PDB entry 6W6H | electron microscopy, 3.30 A resolution | chains B and N of the 7 polymer chains in the assembly

== Chain B ==
Protein: Chaperone protein ClpB
Source organism: Mycobacterium tuberculosis
Reference sequence: P9WPD0 (CLPB_MYCTO); residues 1-848 here = UniProt positions 1-848
Chain sequence (848 residues; numbered 1 to 848; the number before each row is that of its first residue):
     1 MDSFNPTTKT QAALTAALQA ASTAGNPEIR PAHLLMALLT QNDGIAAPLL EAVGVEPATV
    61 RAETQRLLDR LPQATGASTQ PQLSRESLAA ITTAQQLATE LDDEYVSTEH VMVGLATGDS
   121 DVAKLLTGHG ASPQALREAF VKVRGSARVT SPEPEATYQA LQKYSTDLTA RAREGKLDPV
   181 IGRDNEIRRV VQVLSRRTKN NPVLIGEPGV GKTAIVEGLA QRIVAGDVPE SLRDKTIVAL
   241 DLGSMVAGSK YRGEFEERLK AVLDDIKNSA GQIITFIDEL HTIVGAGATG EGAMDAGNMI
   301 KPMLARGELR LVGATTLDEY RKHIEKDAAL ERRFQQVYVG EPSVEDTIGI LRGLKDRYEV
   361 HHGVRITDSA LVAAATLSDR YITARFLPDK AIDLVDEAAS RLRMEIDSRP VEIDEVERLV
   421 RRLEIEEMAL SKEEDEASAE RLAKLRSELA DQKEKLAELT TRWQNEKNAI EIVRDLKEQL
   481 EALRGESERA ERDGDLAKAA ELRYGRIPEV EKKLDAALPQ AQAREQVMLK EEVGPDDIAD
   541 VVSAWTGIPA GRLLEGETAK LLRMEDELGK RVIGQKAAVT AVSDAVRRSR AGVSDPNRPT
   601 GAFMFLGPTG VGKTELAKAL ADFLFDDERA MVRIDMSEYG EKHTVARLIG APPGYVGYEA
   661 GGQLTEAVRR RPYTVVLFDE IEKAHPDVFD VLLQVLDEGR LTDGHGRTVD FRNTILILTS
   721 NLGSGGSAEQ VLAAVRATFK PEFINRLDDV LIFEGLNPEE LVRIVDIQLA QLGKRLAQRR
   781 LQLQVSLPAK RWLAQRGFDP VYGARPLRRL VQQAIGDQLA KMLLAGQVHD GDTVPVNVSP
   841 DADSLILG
Disordered / not traced: 1-158, 289-294, 478-529, 846-848
Small-molecule neighbours:
  - ATP-gamma-S (AGS; phosphothiophosphoric acid-adenylate ester), molecule 1: P179, V180, I181, R183, P208, G209, V210, G211, K212, T213, A214, T316, I350, L354, P388, D389, I392
  - ATP-gamma-S (AGS), molecule 2: A329, R332, R333
  - ATP-gamma-S (AGS), molecule 3: R571, V572, I573, P608, T609, G610, V611, G612, K613, T614, E615, E680, N721, L756, I764, Q768, A804, R805, R808
Reported in the primary citation:
  - mutagenesis - L18R, S22R, L88R, T92R: unchanged catalytic activity (ATP hydrolysis)
  - mutagenesis - R365A, D368R, E434K, E436R: unchanged catalytic activity (ClpB ATPase activity)
  - mutagenesis - R422A: abolished catalytic activity on refold a protein substrate
  - mutagenesis - L18R, L88R, R365A, D368R, E436R, L496A, Y504A: abolished catalytic activity
  - mutagenesis - E434K: decreased catalytic activity on aggregated luciferase reactivation
  - mutagenesis - Q11R, T15R: abolished expression
  - mutagenesis - S22R, T92R: decreased catalytic activity on aggregate luciferase reactivation
  - mutagenesis - R503A: unchanged catalytic activity

== Chain N ==
Protein: Substrate
Source organism: Mycobacterium tuberculosis
Chain sequence (31 residues; each row starts with the number of its first residue; X marks 31 residues of unknown identity (built as UNK)):
     1 XXXXXXXXXX XXXXXXXXXX XXXXXXXXXX X
Disordered / not traced: 27-31

== Interface between chain B and chain N ==
Chain B residues in contact with chain N, 6 residues: K250, Y251, R252, G654, Y655, V656

== Overview ==
No residue of chain B is in contact with chain N. Bound to chain B: 3 copies of ATP-gamma-S. From the paper:
L18R, L88R and R365A of chain B, among others, abolish catalytic activity; Q11R and T15R of chain B abolish
expression; 14 substitutions were tested in all.
Chain B is Chaperone protein ClpB and chain N is Substrate, both from Mycobacterium tuberculosis; the
structure, The Mycobacterium tuberculosis ClpB disaggregase hexamer structure in conformation II in the
presence of DnaK chaperone ..., was determined by electron microscopy, deposited together with 6W6I, 6W6J and
6W6G.
